2R6C - chains A and G of the 9 polymer chains in the assembly; structure by X-ray diffraction, 4.00 A resolution.

== Chain A ==
Name: Replicative helicase
From: Bacillus stearothermophilus
UniProt: Q9X4C9 (Q9X4C9_BACST); residue numbers follow UniProt; this construct covers 1-454
Amino-acid sequence (454 residues; each row starts with the number of its first residue):
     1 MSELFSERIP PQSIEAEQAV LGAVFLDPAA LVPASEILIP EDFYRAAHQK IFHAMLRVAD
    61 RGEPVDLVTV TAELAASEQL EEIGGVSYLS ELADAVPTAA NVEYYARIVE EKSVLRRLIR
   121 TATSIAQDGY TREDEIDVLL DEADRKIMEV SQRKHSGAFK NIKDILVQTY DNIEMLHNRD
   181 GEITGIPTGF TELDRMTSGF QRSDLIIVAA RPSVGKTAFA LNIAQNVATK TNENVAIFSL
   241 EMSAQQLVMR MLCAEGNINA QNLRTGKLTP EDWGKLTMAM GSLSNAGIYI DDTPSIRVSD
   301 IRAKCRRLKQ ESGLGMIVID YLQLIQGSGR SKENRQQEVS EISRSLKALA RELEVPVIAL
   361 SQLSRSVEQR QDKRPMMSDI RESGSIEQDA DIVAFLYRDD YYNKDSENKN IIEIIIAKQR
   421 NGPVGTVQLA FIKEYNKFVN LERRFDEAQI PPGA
Disordered / not traced: 1-14, 150-182, 327-337, 364-373, 398-412, 442-454
UniProt features mapped onto this chain:
  - region: Lys163 to Leu176 (Linker helix)
  - active site: Glu241 (Nucleophile)
  - binding site (ATP): Ser213, Gly215, Lys216, Thr217, Ala218, Arg250, Gln362, Lys418, Gln419, Arg420
  - binding site (ssDNA): Arg381, Glu382, Gly384
  - site: Gln362 (Gamma-phosphate sensor)
  - mutagenesis: Lys216 (K216A: Loss of helicase activity, reduced ATPase activity, still forms homohexamers, ATPase not activated by DnaG primase, still interacts with DnaG, almost complete loss of ssDNA-binding), Thr217 (T217A: Loss of helicase and ATPase activity, still interacts with DnaG, complete loss of ssDNA-binding. No longer forms a complex with DNA clamp loader subunit tau), Glu241 (E241A: Loss of helicase activity, reduced ATPase activity, ATPase partially activated by DnaG primase, 4-fold decreased ssDNA-binding), Asp320 (D320A/N: Loss of helicase and ATPase activity, still interacts with DnaG, 4- to 15-fold decreased ssDNA-binding), Gln362 (Q362A: Partial loss of helicase and ATPase activities, ATPase and helicase partially activated by DnaG primase, wild-type ss- and dsDNA binding ...)

== Chain G ==
Name: DnaG Primase, Helicase Binding Domain
From: Bacillus stearothermophilus
Notes: EC 2.7.7.-; fragment: Helicase Binding Domain
UniProt: Q9X4D0 (PRIM_BACST); residue numbers follow UniProt; this construct covers 455-597
Amino-acid sequence (143 residues; numbered 455 to 597; the number before each row is that of its first residue):
   455 KLLPAFQNAE RLLLAHMMRS RDVALVVQER IGGRFNIEEH RALAAYIYAF YEEGHEADPG
   515 ALISRIPGEL QPLASELSLL LIADDVSEQE LEDYIRHVLN RPKWLMLKVK EQEKTEAERR
   575 KDFLTAARIA KEMIEMKKML SSS
Disordered / not traced: 455, 594-597
Construct notes: conflict Glu530 (Asp in Q9X4D0), Leu531 (Val in Q9X4D0)
Modified / non-standard residues: Mse471, Mse472, Mse560, Mse587, Mse590, Mse593 (selenomethionine; parent Met)

== How chain A and chain G interact ==
Contacting residue pairs (24; chain A residue first):
  Leu26(A) - Ile588(G)  hydrophobic
  Leu26(A) - Lys592(G)  hydrogen bond (backbone-side chain)
  Asp66(A) - Lys585(G)  salt bridge
  Leu67(A) - Ala581(G)
  Leu67(A) - Ala584(G)  hydrophobic
  Leu67(A) - Lys585(G)
  Val68(A) - Ala581(G)  hydrophobic
  Val68(A) - Arg582(G)
  Thr71(A) - Leu578(G)
  Thr71(A) - Ala581(G)
  Ala72(A) - Leu578(G)  hydrophobic
  Leu80(A) - Phe577(G)  hydrophobic
  Gly85(A) - Glu572(G)
  Val86(A) - Glu572(G)  hydrogen bond (backbone-side chain)
  Val86(A) - Phe577(G)
  Val86(A) - Ala580(G)  hydrophobic
  Ser87(A) - Lys568(G)
  Ser87(A) - Glu572(G)  hydrogen bond
  Ser90(A) - Lys568(G)
  Ser90(A) - Ala584(G)
  Ala93(A) - Ile588(G)  hydrophobic
  Asp94(A) - Mse587(G)
  Asp94(A) - Ile588(G)
  Asp94(A) - Lys591(G)  salt bridge
Also at the interface, not in a pair above, chain A (14 interface residues in all): Phe25

== In short ==
The interface between chain A and chain G involves 14 residues on one side and 13 on the other, with 3
hydrogen bonds and 2 salt bridges. Polar contacts include Asp66(A)-Lys585(G), Asp94(A)-Lys591(G) and
Leu26(A)-Lys592(G).
Here chain A is Replicative helicase and chain G is DnaG Primase, Helicase Binding Domain, both from Bacillus
stearothermophilus. Entry 2R6C (Crystal Form BH2) was determined by X-ray diffraction (same publication as
2R6D, 2R6A and 2R6E).
